PDB entry 4QVP | X-ray diffraction, 2.30 A resolution | chains D and E of the 28 polymer chains in the assembly

Chain D:
Molecule: Proteasome subunit alpha type-5
From: Saccharomyces cerevisiae
Notes: EC 3.4.25.1
UniProtKB: P32379 (PSA5_YEAST); residues -7 to 252 here correspond to UniProt positions 1-260 (UniProt number = residue number + 8)
Amino-acid sequence (260 residues; row label = number of the first residue in the row; numbers below 1 keep their minus sign (Met-7 is residue -7)):
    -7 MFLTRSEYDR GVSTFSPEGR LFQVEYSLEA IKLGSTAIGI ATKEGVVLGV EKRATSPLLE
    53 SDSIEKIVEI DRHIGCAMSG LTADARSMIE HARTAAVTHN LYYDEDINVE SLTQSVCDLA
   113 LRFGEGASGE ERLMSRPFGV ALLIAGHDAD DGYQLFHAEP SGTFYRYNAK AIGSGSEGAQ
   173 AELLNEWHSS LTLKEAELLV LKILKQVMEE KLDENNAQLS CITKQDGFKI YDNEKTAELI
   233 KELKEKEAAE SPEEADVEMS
Not modelled in the structure: -7 to 0, 118-124, 243-252

Chain E:
Molecule: Proteasome subunit alpha type-6
From: Saccharomyces cerevisiae
Notes: EC 3.4.25.1
UniProtKB: P40302 (PSA6_YEAST); residues 0-233 here correspond to UniProt positions 1-234 (UniProt number = residue number + 1)
Amino-acid sequence (234 residues; each row starts with the number of its first residue; numbering starts at 0):
     0 MFRNNYDGDT VTFSPTGRLF QVEYALEAIK QGSVTVGLRS NTHAVLVALK RNADELSSYQ
    60 KKIIKCDEHM GLSLAGLAPD ARVLSNYLRQ QCNYSSLVFN RKLAVERAGH LLCDKAQKNT
   120 QSYGGRPYGV GLLIIGYDKS GAHLLEFQPS GNVTELYGTA IGARSQGAKT YLERTLDTFI
   180 KIDGNPDELI KAGVEAISQS LRDESLTVDN LSIAIVGKDT PFTIYDGEAV AKYI
Not modelled in the structure: 0-2
UniProt features mapped onto this chain:
  - modified residue: Ser13 (Phosphoserine)
  - cross-link: Lys190 (Glycyl lysine isopeptide (Lys-Gly) (interchain with G-Cter in ubiquitin))

Chain D / chain E interface:
Pairs across the interface - 41 pairs, chain D then chain E:
  Ser5(D) - Arg125(E)
  Thr6(D) - Gly7(E)
  Thr6(D) - Gln20(E)
  Phe7(D) - Gln20(E)  hydrogen bond (backbone-side chain)
  Phe7(D) - Tyr23(E)
  Phe7(D) - Leu76(E)  hydrophobic
  Phe7(D) - Arg125(E)
  Phe7(D) - Pro126(E)
  Phe7(D) - Gly128(E)
  Ser8(D) - Tyr23(E)
  Pro9(D) - Tyr23(E)  hydrophobic
  Pro9(D) - Glu26(E)
  Glu10(D) - Glu26(E)
  Glu10(D) - Gln30(E)
  Gly11(D) - Tyr23(E)
  Gly11(D) - Ala27(E)
  Leu13(D) - Arg125(E)
  Gln106(D) - Arg81(E)  hydrogen bond
  Asp110(D) - Arg81(E)  salt bridge
  Leu113(D) - Pro78(E)  hydrophobic
  Leu113(D) - Arg125(E)
  Ser153(D) - Pro78(E)
  Gly154(D) - Pro78(E)
  Thr155(D) - Gln59(E)
  Phe156(D) - Gln59(E)
  Tyr157(D) - Arg50(E)
  Tyr157(D) - Ala52(E)
  Tyr157(D) - Ser56(E)
  Tyr157(D) - Ser57(E)
  Tyr157(D) - Gln59(E)
  Arg158(D) - Ser56(E)
  Arg158(D) - Ser57(E)  hydrogen bond (backbone-backbone)
  Tyr159(D) - Ala52(E)
  Tyr159(D) - Asp53(E)
  Tyr159(D) - Leu55(E)
  Tyr159(D) - Ser56(E)
  Asn160(D) - Leu55(E)  hydrogen bond (backbone-backbone)
  Ala161(D) - Leu55(E)
  Gln172(D) - Asp53(E)  hydrogen bond
  Gln172(D) - Leu55(E)
  Leu176(D) - Leu55(E)  hydrophobic
Also at the interface, not in a pair above, chain D (27 interface residues in all): Arg2, Gly3, Glu117, Leu175, Trp179
Also at the interface, not in a pair above, chain E (25 interface residues in all): Asp6, Ala24, Asn51, Glu54, Asp79, Gly123

In short:
27 residues of chain D and 25 residues of chain E are in contact; the contacts include 5 hydrogen bonds and 1
salt bridge. Polar pairs include Asp110(D)-Arg81(E), Phe7(D)-Gln20(E) and Gln106(D)-Arg81(E).
Chain D is Proteasome subunit alpha type-5 and chain E is Proteasome subunit alpha type-6, both from
Saccharomyces cerevisiae; the structure, yCP beta5-M45T mutant in complex with bortezomib, was determined by
X-ray diffraction together with 4QUX, 4QUY, 4QV0, 4QV1, 4QV3, 4QV4 and 42 further entries from the same study.
